6U3I - chains H and L of the 4 polymer chains in the assembly; structure by X-ray diffraction, 2.90 A resolution.

== Chain H ==
Molecule: 7G7 heavy chain
From: Mus musculus
Notes: fragment: Fab
Sequence (223 residues; each row starts with the number of its first residue):
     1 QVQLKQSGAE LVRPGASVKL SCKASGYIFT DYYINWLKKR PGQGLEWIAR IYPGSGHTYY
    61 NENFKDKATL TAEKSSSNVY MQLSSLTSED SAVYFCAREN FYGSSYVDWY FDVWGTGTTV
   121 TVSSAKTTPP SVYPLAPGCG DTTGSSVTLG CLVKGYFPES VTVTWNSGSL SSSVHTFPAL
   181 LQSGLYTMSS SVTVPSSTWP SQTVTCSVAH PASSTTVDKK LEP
Not modelled in the structure: 223
Disulfides: Cys22-Cys96, Cys151-Cys206

== Chain L ==
Molecule: 7G7 light chain
From: Mus musculus
Notes: fragment: Fab
UniProtKB: A0A0U5BC76 (A0A0U5BC76_MOUSE); residues 107-214 here correspond to UniProt positions 127-234 (UniProt number = residue number + 20)
Sequence (214 residues; row label = number of the first residue in the row):
     1 DIVMTQSQKF MSTSGGDRVS ITCKTSQNVG TAVAWFQQKP GQSPKLLIYS ASNRYTGVSD
    61 RFTGSGSGTE FIFTISYAQS EDLADYFCHQ YSSYPLTFGA GTKLELKRAD AAPTVSIFPP
   121 SSEQLTSGGA SVVCFLNNFY PKDINVKWKI DGSERQNGVL NSWTDQDSKD STYSMSSTLT
   181 LTKDEYERHN SYTCEATHKT STSPIVKSFN RNEC
Disulfides: Cys23-Cys88, Cys134-Cys194

== How chain H and chain L interact ==
Cross-chain cystine bridges: Cys139(H)-Cys214(L)
Contacting residue pairs - 73 pairs, chain H then chain L:
  Leu37(H) - Phe98(L)  hydrophobic
  Gln43(H) - Ala100(L)
  Gly44(H) - Gly99(L)
  Gly44(H) - Ala100(L)
  Leu45(H) - Phe87(L)  hydrophobic
  Leu45(H) - Phe98(L)
  Trp47(H) - Tyr94(L)  hydrophobic
  Trp47(H) - Pro95(L)  hydrophobic
  Trp47(H) - Leu96(L)
  Arg50(H) - Tyr94(L)
  Tyr59(H) - Tyr94(L)  hydrophobic
  Asn61(H) - Pro95(L)
  Phe95(H) - Gln38(L)
  Glu99(H) - Tyr94(L)
  Tyr102(H) - Tyr49(L)
  Tyr102(H) - Ser50(L)
  Tyr106(H) - Ser92(L)  hydrogen bond (side chain-backbone)
  Val107(H) - Tyr91(L)
  Trp109(H) - Tyr91(L)
  Trp109(H) - Tyr94(L)
  Trp109(H) - Leu96(L)  hydrophobic
  Tyr110(H) - Leu46(L)  hydrophobic
  Tyr110(H) - Tyr49(L)  hydrophobic
  Tyr110(H) - Tyr55(L)
  Phe111(H) - Phe36(L)
  Phe111(H) - Leu46(L)
  Phe111(H) - Leu96(L)  hydrophobic
  Asp112(H) - Tyr55(L)
  Trp114(H) - Phe36(L)
  Trp114(H) - Ser43(L)
  Trp114(H) - Pro44(L)
  Gly115(H) - Ser43(L)
  Tyr133(H) - Ser121(L)
  Tyr133(H) - Glu123(L)
  Tyr133(H) - Gln124(L)
  Pro134(H) - Ser121(L)
  Pro134(H) - Glu123(L)
  Leu135(H) - Phe118(L)
  Leu135(H) - Val133(L)  hydrophobic
  Leu135(H) - Phe135(L)  hydrophobic
  Ala136(H) - Phe118(L)
  Pro137(H) - Phe118(L)
  Cys139(H) - Cys214(L)  disulfide
  Thr148(H) - Ser116(L)
  Thr148(H) - Phe118(L)
  Leu149(H) - Phe135(L)
  Leu152(H) - Ser131(L)
  Lys154(H) - Ser131(L)
  Ser171(H) - Lys169(L)
  His175(H) - Asn137(L)
  His175(H) - Asn138(L)  hydrogen bond
  His175(H) - Asp167(L)
  His175(H) - Ser174(L)  hydrogen bond
  Thr176(H) - Thr164(L)
  Phe177(H) - Phe135(L)  hydrophobic
  Phe177(H) - Asn137(L)
  Phe177(H) - Ser162(L)
  Phe177(H) - Thr164(L)
  Phe177(H) - Ser174(L)
  Phe177(H) - Met175(L)
  Phe177(H) - Ser176(L)
  Pro178(H) - Ser162(L)  hydrogen bond (backbone-side chain)
  Pro178(H) - Trp163(L)
  Leu180(H) - Leu160(L)  hydrophobic
  Leu180(H) - Asn161(L)
  Leu181(H) - Leu160(L)
  Gln182(H) - Thr180(L)  hydrogen bond
  Ser189(H) - Phe135(L)
  Ser189(H) - Ser176(L)
  Ser190(H) - Phe135(L)
  Ser191(H) - Phe135(L)
  Ser191(H) - Asn137(L)  hydrogen bond
  Lys219(H) - Glu123(L)  salt bridge
Also at the interface, not in a pair above, chain H (48 interface residues in all): Glu62, Asn63, Thr116, Gly150, Ser172, Ser173, Val174
Also at the interface, not in a pair above, chain L (46 interface residues in all): Asp1, Ala32, Gly41, Gln42, His89, Pro119, Ser127

== Overview ==
Chain H and chain L form an interface of 48 and 46 residues respectively; the contacts include 1 disulfide
bond, 6 hydrogen bonds and 1 salt bridge. Polar pairs include Lys219(H)-Glu123(L), Tyr106(H)-Ser92(L) and
His175(H)-Asn138(L).
Chain H is 7G7 heavy chain and chain L is 7G7 light chain, both from Mus musculus; the structure, Design of
organo-peptides as bipartite PCSK9 antagonists, was determined by X-ray diffraction (same publication as
6U2F).
